1B9Y - chains A and B of the 3 polymer chains in the assembly; structure by X-ray diffraction, 3.00 A resolution.

# Chain A
Protein: Protein (transducin)
Organism: Bos taurus
Notes: fragment: lys-c resistant fragment, the beta subunit
UniProt: P62871 (GBB1_BOVIN); residues 1-340 here = UniProt positions 1-340
Chain sequence (340 residues; row label = number of the first residue in the row):
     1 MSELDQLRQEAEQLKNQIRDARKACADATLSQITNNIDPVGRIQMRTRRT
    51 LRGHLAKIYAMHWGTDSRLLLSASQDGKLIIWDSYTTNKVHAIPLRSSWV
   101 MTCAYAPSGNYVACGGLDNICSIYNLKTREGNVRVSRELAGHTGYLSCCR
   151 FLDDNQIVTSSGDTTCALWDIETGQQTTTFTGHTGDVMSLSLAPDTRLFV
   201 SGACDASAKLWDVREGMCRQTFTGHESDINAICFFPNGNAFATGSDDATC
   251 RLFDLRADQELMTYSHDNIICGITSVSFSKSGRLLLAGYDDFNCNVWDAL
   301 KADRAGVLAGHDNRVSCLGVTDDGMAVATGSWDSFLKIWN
Construct notes: conflict L71 (Val in P62871)
Ion coordination: Gd ion site 1 near Q44 (its only coordinating residue here); Gd ion site 2: C204, D228
UniProt features mapped onto this chain:
  - modified residue: S2 (N-acetylserine), H266 (Phosphohistidine)

# Chain B
Protein: Protein (transducin)
Organism: Bos taurus
Notes: fragment: lys-c resistant fragment, the gamma subunit cleaved after residue 68
UniProt: P02698 (GBG1_BOVIN); aligned to UniProt positions 1-68 over residues 501-568 (the alignment contains insertions or deletions, so no single offset holds)
Chain sequence (68 residues; each row starts with the number of its first residue):
   501 MPVINIEDLTEKDKLKMEVDQLKKEVTLERMLVSKCCEEFRDYVEERSGE
   551 DPLVKGIPEDKNPFKELK
Ion coordination: Gd ion site 1: D542, E546

# Interface between chain A and chain B
Residue-residue contacts (98):
  S2(A) - K512(B)  hydrogen bond
  L4(A) - K512(B)
  L7(A) - L515(B)  hydrophobic
  E10(A) - K523(B)  salt bridge
  A11(A) - V519(B)  hydrophobic
  A11(A) - L522(B)
  L14(A) - V519(B)
  L14(A) - L522(B)  hydrophobic
  L14(A) - K523(B)
  K15(A) - L522(B)
  I18(A) - L522(B)  hydrophobic
  I18(A) - E525(B)
  I18(A) - V526(B)  hydrophobic
  I18(A) - R530(B)
  A21(A) - R530(B)
  R22(A) - R530(B)
  C25(A) - M531(B)
  C25(A) - L532(B)  hydrophobic
  C25(A) - V533(B)  hydrogen bond (backbone-backbone)
  A26(A) - V533(B)  hydrophobic
  D27(A) - S534(B)  hydrogen bond
  A28(A) - V533(B)
  L30(A) - C537(B)  hydrophobic
  L30(A) - F540(B)  hydrophobic
  I33(A) - E538(B)
  I33(A) - R541(B)  hydrogen bond (backbone-side chain)
  I37(A) - R541(B)
  I37(A) - E545(B)
  I43(A) - L553(B)
  I43(A) - V554(B)
  M45(A) - L553(B)  hydrophobic
  R48(A) - F564(B)
  R49(A) - F564(B)  hydrogen bond (side chain-backbone)
  R49(A) - K565(B)  hydrogen bond (side chain-backbone)
  R49(A) - L567(B)
  S84(A) - F564(B)
  Y85(A) - P563(B)
  Y85(A) - F564(B)  hydrophobic
  T165(A) - E507(B)
  Q176(A) - I504(B)
  T177(A) - V503(B)
  T177(A) - I504(B)
  T178(A) - V503(B)
  T179(A) - V503(B)  hydrogen bond (backbone-backbone)
  T179(A) - N505(B)  hydrogen bond (side chain-backbone)
  T181(A) - E507(B)
  T181(A) - M517(B)
  G182(A) - E518(B)
  M217(A) - M501(B)  hydrophobic
  M217(A) - K524(B)
  C218(A) - Q521(B)  hydrogen bond (backbone-side chain)
  C218(A) - K524(B)  hydrogen bond (backbone-side chain)
  C218(A) - E525(B)
  R219(A) - Q521(B)
  Q220(A) - E525(B)
  Q220(A) - L528(B)
  T221(A) - E525(B)  hydrogen bond
  F235(A) - F540(B)  hydrophobic
  F235(A) - Y543(B)  hydrophobic
  F235(A) - V544(B)  hydrophobic
  P236(A) - Y543(B)
  N237(A) - Y543(B)
  L252(A) - F540(B)  hydrophobic
  D254(A) - C536(B)
  R256(A) - R530(B)
  R256(A) - M531(B)  hydrogen bond (backbone-backbone)
  R256(A) - C536(B)
  R256(A) - E539(B)  salt bridge
  A257(A) - R530(B)
  A257(A) - M531(B)
  A257(A) - C536(B)  hydrophobic
  D258(A) - L528(B)
  D258(A) - R530(B)  salt bridge
  Q259(A) - V533(B)
  L261(A) - V533(B)  hydrophobic
  S279(A) - D551(B)  hydrogen bond
  K280(A) - D551(B)  hydrogen bond (backbone-side chain)
  S281(A) - Y543(B)
  S281(A) - R547(B)
  S281(A) - S548(B)
  S281(A) - D551(B)  hydrogen bond
  R283(A) - V544(B)
  R283(A) - S548(B)
  L284(A) - L553(B)
  L284(A) - V554(B)  hydrophobic
  L300(A) - F540(B)  hydrophobic
  L300(A) - R541(B)
  L300(A) - V544(B)  hydrophobic
  G324(A) - P552(B)
  G324(A) - L553(B)
  M325(A) - I557(B)  hydrophobic
  M325(A) - K561(B)
  M325(A) - P563(B)  hydrophobic
  A326(A) - F564(B)  hydrophobic
  V327(A) - L553(B)  hydrophobic
  I338(A) - F564(B)  hydrophobic
  N340(A) - N562(B)  hydrogen bond
  N340(A) - F564(B)
Other interface residues (no listed pair), chain A (68 interface residues in all): T29, T34, V40, W63, S67, T86, D163, G282, A299, V320, D323
Other interface residues (no listed pair), chain B (46 interface residues in all): E529, E566

# Summary
68 residues of chain A face 46 of chain B across their interface, with 16 hydrogen bonds and 3 salt bridges.
Polar contacts include E10(A)-K523(B), R256(A)-E539(B) and D258(A)-R530(B). The Gd ion site 2 is built by
C204(A) and D228(A).
Here chain A is Protein (transducin) and chain B is Protein (transducin), both from Bos taurus. Entry 1B9Y
(Structural analysis of phosducin and its phosphorylation-regulated interaction with transducin beta-gamma)
was determined by X-ray diffraction together with 1B9X from the same study.
